PDB entry 1A4L | X-ray diffraction, 2.60 A resolution | chain A

== Chain A ==
Protein: Adenosine deaminase
From: Mus musculus
Notes: EC 3.5.4.4
UniProtKB: P03958 (ADA_MOUSE); residue numbers follow UniProt; this construct covers 4-352
Amino-acid sequence (349 residues; each row starts with the number of its first residue):
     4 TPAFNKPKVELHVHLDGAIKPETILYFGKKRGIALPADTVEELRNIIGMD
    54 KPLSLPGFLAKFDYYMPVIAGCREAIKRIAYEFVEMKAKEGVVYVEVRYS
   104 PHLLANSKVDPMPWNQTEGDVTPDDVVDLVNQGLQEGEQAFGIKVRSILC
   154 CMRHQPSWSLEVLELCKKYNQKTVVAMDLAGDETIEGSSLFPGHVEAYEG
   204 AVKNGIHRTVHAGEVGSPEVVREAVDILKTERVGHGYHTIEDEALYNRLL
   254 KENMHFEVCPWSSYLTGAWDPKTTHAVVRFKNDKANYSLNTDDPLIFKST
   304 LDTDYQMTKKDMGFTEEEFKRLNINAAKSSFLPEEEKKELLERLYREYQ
Bound ions: Zn2+: His15, His17, His214, Asp295 (together with 2'-deoxycoformycin)
Small-molecule neighbours: 2'-deoxycoformycin: His15, His17, Asp19, Leu58, Phe61, Leu62, Phe65, Arg101, Tyr102, Ser103, Leu106, Cys153, Met155, Ala183, Gly184, His214, Glu217, His238, Asp295, Asp296
Curated features (UniProtKB/Swiss-Prot):
  - active site: Glu217 (Proton donor)
  - binding site (Zn(2+)): His15, His17, His214, Asp295
  - binding site (substrate): His17, Asp19, Gly184, Asp296
  - site: Leu58 (Important for interaction with adenosine receptors and increasing their affinity for agonists), Leu62 (Important for interaction with adenosine receptors and increasing their affinity for agonists), His238 (Important for catalytic activity)
  - modified residue (N6-acetyllysine): Lys54, Lys232
  - mutagenesis: Glu217 (E217D: Reduces catalytic activity 700-fold. No effect on affinity for adenosine; E217G: Reduces catalytic activity 3200-fold. No effect on affinity for adenosine ...), His238 (H238A: Increases affinity for adenosine 20-fold. Reduces enzyme activity 500-fold; H238E: Nearly abolishes enzyme activity; H238R: Reduces enzyme activity 1500-fold ...), Asp295 (D295E: No effect on affinity for adenosine. Reduces enzyme activity 2750-fold), Asp296 (D296A: Reduces affinity for adenosine 70-fold. Reduces enzyme activity 110000-fold; D296N: Reduces affinity for adenosine 10-fold. Reduces enzyme activity 100-fold)

== Summary ==
Bound to chain A: 2'-deoxycoformycin. His15, His17, His214 and Asp295 coordinate Zn2+. UniProt lists
active-site residue Glu217, 4 Zn2+-binding residues, 4 substrate-binding residues and 4 mutagenesis sites.
Chain A is Adenosine deaminase (Mus musculus); the structure, Ada structure complexed with deoxycoformycin at
ph 7.0, was determined by X-ray diffraction together with 1A4M from the same study.
